PDB entry 8AS8 | electron microscopy, 3.00 A resolution | chains A and C of the 5 polymer chains in the assembly

== Chain A ==
Protein: JetC
Organism: Escherichia coli
Notes: engineered mutation(s): G added to C-terminus
UniProtKB: A0A4T5T6V2 (A0A4T5T6V2_ECOLX); residues 1-1095 here = UniProt positions 1-1095
Amino-acid sequence (1096 residues; numbered 1 to 1096; the number before each row is that of its first residue):
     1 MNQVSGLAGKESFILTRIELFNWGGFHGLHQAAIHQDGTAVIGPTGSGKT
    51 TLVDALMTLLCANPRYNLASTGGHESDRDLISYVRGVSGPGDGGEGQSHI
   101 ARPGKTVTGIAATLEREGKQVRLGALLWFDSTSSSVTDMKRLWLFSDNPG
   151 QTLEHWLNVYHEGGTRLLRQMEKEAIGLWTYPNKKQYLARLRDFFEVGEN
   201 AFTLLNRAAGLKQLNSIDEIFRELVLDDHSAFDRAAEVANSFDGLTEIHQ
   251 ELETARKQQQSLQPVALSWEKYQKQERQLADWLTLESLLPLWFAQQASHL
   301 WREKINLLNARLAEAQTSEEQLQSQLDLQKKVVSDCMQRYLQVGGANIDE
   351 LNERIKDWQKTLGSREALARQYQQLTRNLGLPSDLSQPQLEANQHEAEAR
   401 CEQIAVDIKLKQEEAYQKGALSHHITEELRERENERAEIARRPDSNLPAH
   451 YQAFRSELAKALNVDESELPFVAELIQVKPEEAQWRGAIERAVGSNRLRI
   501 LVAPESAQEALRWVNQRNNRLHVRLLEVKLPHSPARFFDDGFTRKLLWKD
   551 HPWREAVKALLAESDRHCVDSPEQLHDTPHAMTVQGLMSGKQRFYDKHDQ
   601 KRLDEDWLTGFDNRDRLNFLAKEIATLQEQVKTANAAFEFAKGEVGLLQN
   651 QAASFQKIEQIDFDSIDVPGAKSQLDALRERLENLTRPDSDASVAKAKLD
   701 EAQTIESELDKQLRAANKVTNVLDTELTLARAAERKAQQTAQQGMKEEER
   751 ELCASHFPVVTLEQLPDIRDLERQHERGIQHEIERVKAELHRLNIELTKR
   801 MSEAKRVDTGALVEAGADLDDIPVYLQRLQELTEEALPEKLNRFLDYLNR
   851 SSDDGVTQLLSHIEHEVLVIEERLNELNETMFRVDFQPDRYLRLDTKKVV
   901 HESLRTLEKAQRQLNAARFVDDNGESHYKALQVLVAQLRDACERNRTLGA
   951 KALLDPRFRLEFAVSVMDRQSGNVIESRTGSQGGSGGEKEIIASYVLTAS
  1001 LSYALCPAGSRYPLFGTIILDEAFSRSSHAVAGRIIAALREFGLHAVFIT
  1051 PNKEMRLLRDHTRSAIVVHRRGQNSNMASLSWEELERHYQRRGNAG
Disordered / not traced: 284-781, 1096
Sequence notes: conflict Leu283 (Gln in A0A4T5T6V2), Ser298 (Asn in A0A4T5T6V2), Ser386 (Ile in A0A4T5T6V2), Glu398 (Ala in A0A4T5T6V2), Arg400 (Leu in A0A4T5T6V2), His576 (Arg in A0A4T5T6V2), Ala625 (Thr in A0A4T5T6V2), Ile705 (Val in A0A4T5T6V2), Leu729 (Ser in A0A4T5T6V2), Pro823 (Thr in A0A4T5T6V2), Asp889 (Tyr in A0A4T5T6V2), Val933 (Ile in A0A4T5T6V2); insertion (1096)
Small-molecule neighbours:
  - ADP (adenosine-5'-diphosphate), molecule 1: Gly24, Gly25, Thr45, Gly46, Ser47, Gly48, Lys49, Thr50, Thr51, Asn67, Arg78, Ser82, Tyr83, Val87, Ser88, Gly89, Pro90, Gly91, Arg1070
  - ADP, molecule 2: Gly983, Ser985, Gly986, Gly987, Glu988
What the authors report for this chain:
  - mutagenesis - E1022Q: abolished growth in response to ATP

== Chain C ==
Protein: JetB
Organism: Escherichia coli
Notes: engineered mutation(s): G added to C-terminus
UniProtKB: A0A4C9B499 (A0A4C9B499_ECOLX); residue numbers follow UniProt; this construct covers 1-249
Amino-acid sequence (250 residues; row label = number of the first residue in the row):
     1 MAGFFDKLINRSVTANAGCEPEPSDEEVTDESVEDSLASSETRTLQKIRE
    51 ATQELLKYGLLEEASKPNLYRIVLSHPEEVTRILEPLDLDIGIDEIRGLL
   101 YVKVRLDETPAQDEWAHPLVRRQRLNLEQSLLVAILRQHFVAWEQESGTG
   151 ASQAQIAIDDLLPQLQIYLGDPGSESKERTRLLTLLDQLKGHGLVTSPDA
   201 HERIVIRPIIAHLADPINLQALLAWLREQIAQQTSPNDAPEKDSSEEDVG
Disordered / not traced: 1-39, 235-250
Sequence notes: conflict Ala2 (Thr in A0A4C9B499), Lys7 (Arg in A0A4C9B499), Asp35 (Glu in A0A4C9B499), Gln46 (Lys in A0A4C9B499), Pro240 (Arg in A0A4C9B499); insertion (250)

== How chain A and chain C interact ==
Pairs across the interface (14; chain A residue first):
  Glu172(A) with Lys190(C)
  Lys173(A) with Lys190(C), hydrogen bond (backbone-side chain)
  Ala175(A) with Lys190(C), hydrogen bond (backbone-side chain)
  Ile176(A) with Asp187(C)
  Gly177(A) with Asp187(C), hydrogen bond (backbone-side chain)
  Trp179(A) with Leu183(C); Asp187(C)
  Gln186(A) with Asp199(C), hydrogen bond (side chain-backbone); Ala200(C)
  Arg190(A) with Leu183(C)
  Asp193(A) with Ser176(C); Arg179(C), salt bridge; Thr180(C)
  Glu196(A) with Lys177(C)
Interface residues without a listed pair, chain A (14 interface residues in all): Gln170, Glu174, Leu178, Phe194
Interface residues without a listed pair, chain C (14 interface residues in all): Lys57, Tyr58, Ser174, Ser197, Glu202

== Overview ==
Chain A and chain C each contribute 14 residues to their interface, with 4 hydrogen bonds and 1 salt bridge.
Polar pairs include Asp193(A)-Arg179(C), Lys173(A)-Lys190(C) and Ala175(A)-Lys190(C). Chain A binds ADP. From
the paper: E1022Q of chain A abolishes growth in response to ATP.
Here chain A is JetC and chain C is JetB, both from Escherichia coli. Entry 8AS8 (E. coli Wadjet JetABC
monomer) was determined by electron microscopy (same publication as 8BFN).
